3UT5 - chains A and B of the 6 polymer chains in the assembly; structure by X-ray diffraction, 2.73 A resolution.

== Chain A ==
Molecule: Tubulin alpha chain
Source organism: Ovis aries
UniProt: D0VWZ0 (D0VWZ0_SHEEP); residues 1-451 here = UniProt positions 1-451
Amino-acid sequence (451 residues; row label = number of the first residue in the row):
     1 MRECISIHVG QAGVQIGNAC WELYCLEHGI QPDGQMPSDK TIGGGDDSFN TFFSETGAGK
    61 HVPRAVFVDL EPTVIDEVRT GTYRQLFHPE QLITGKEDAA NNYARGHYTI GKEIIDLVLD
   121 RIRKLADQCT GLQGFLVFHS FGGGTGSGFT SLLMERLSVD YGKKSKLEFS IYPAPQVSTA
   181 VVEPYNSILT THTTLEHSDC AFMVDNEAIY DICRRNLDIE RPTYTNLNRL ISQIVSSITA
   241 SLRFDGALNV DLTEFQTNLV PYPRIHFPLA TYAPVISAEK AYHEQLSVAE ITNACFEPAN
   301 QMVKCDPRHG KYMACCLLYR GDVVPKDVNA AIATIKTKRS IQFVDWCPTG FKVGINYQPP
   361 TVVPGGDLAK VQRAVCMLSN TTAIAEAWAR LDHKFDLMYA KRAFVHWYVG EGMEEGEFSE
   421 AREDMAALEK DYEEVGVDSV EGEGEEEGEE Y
Disordered / not traced: 39-45, 441-451
Residues lining bound ligands:
  - GTP (guanosine-5'-triphosphate): G10, Q11, A12, Q15, I16, D69, D98, A99, A100, N101, S140, G142, G143, G144, T145, G146, I171, P173, V177, S178, T179, E183, N206, Y224, L227, N228, I231
  - colchicine (LOC; N-[(7S)-1,2,3,10-tetramethoxy-9-oxo-6,7-dihydro-5H-benzo[d]heptalen-7-yl]ethanamide): N101, S178, T179, A180, V181

== Chain B ==
Molecule: Tubulin beta chain
Source organism: Ovis aries
UniProt: D0VWY9 (D0VWY9_SHEEP); the author numbering skips numbers that UniProt does not, so the offset changes along the chain: 1-44 = UniProt 1-44; 47-360 = UniProt 45-358; 369-455 = UniProt 359-445
Amino-acid sequence (445 residues; numbered 1 to 455; 10 numbers in that range are skipped by the numbering (no residue carries them; nothing is unmodelled there); the number before each row is that of its first residue):
     1 MREIVHIQAG QCGNQIGAKF WEVISDEHGI DPTGSYHGDS DLQL
    47 ERINVYYNEA TGNKYVPRAI LVDLEPGTMD SVRSGPFGQI FRPDNFVFGQ SGAGNNWAKG
   107 HYTEGAELVD SVLDVVRKES ESCDCLQGFQ LTHSLGGGTG SGMGTLLISK IREEYPDRIM
   167 NTFSVMPSPK VSDTVVEPYN ATLSVHQLVE NTDETYSIDN EALYDICFRT LKLTTPTYGD
   227 LNHLVSATMS GVTTCLRFPG QLNADLRKLA VNMVPFPRLH FFMPGFAPLT SRGSQQYRAL
   287 TVPELTQQMF DSKNMMAACD PRHGRYLTVA TIFRGRMSMK EVDEQMLNIQ NKNSSYFVEW
   347 IPNNVKTAVC DIPP
   369 RGLKMSSTFI GNSTAIQELF KRISEQFTAM FRRKAFLHWY TGEGMDEMEF TEAESNMNDL
   429 VSEYQQYQDA TADEQGEFEE EEGEDEA
Disordered / not traced: 443-455
Residues lining bound ligands:
  - GDP (guanosine-5'-diphosphate): G10, Q11, C12, Q15, I16, D69, N101, S140, G142, G143, G144, T145, G146, S147, V171, P173, V177, S178, E183, N206, L209, Y224, L227, N228
  - colchicine (LOC; N-[(7S)-1,2,3,10-tetramethoxy-9-oxo-6,7-dihydro-5H-benzo[d]heptalen-7-yl]ethanamide): V238, C241, L242, A250, D251, K254, L255, N258, M259, T314, V315, A316, I318, N350, K352, T353, A354, I378

== Chain A / chain B interface ==
Residue-residue contacts (54; chain A residue first):
  Q11(A) - N249(B)  hydrogen bond
  E71(A) - N249(B)  hydrogen bond
  T73(A) - N249(B)
  V74(A) - N249(B)
  K96(A) - M1(B)
  K96(A) - D130(B)  salt bridge
  E97(A) - M1(B)
  E97(A) - C131(B)
  E97(A) - R164(B)  salt bridge
  E97(A) - R253(B)  salt bridge
  D98(A) - D251(B)
  D98(A) - K254(B)
  A100(A) - R253(B)
  A100(A) - K254(B)
  A100(A) - V257(B)
  N101(A) - K254(B)  hydrogen bond
  N101(A) - N258(B)  hydrogen bond
  R105(A) - R253(B)
  P175(A) - N349(B)
  T179(A) - K352(B)
  A180(A) - N258(B)
  V181(A) - N258(B)
  V181(A) - I347(B)  hydrophobic
  V181(A) - N349(B)
  V181(A) - N350(B)
  V182(A) - N258(B)
  E220(A) - K326(B)  salt bridge
  R221(A) - M325(B)
  K394(A) - P348(B)
  K394(A) - N349(B)  hydrogen bond
  L397(A) - E345(B)
  L397(A) - W346(B)
  L397(A) - P348(B)  hydrophobic
  M398(A) - W346(B)  hydrogen bond (backbone-backbone)
  M398(A) - P348(B)
  K401(A) - F262(B)
  K401(A) - W346(B)
  K401(A) - T439(B)  hydrogen bond (side chain-backbone)
  K401(A) - A440(B)
  A403(A) - P261(B)
  A403(A) - F262(B)  hydrophobic
  F404(A) - V257(B)
  F404(A) - N258(B)
  F404(A) - V260(B)
  F404(A) - P261(B)  hydrogen bond (backbone-backbone)
  F404(A) - T314(B)
  F404(A) - I347(B)  hydrophobic
  H406(A) - V260(B)
  H406(A) - P261(B)  hydrogen bond (side chain-backbone)
  H406(A) - F262(B)
  H406(A) - P263(B)
  W407(A) - A256(B)
  W407(A) - V257(B)
  W407(A) - V260(B)  hydrogen bond (side chain-backbone)
Interface residues without a listed pair, chain A (28 interface residues in all): S178, R214, R402
Interface residues without a listed pair, chain B (28 interface residues in all): M259

== In short ==
The chain A/chain B interface involves 28 residues from each chain; the contacts include 10 hydrogen bonds and
4 salt bridges. Among the polar pairs are K96(A)-D130(B), E97(A)-R164(B) and E97(A)-R253(B). Colchicine is
bound between chain A and chain B. Bound to chain A: GTP.
Chain A is Tubulin alpha chain and chain B is Tubulin beta chain, both from Ovis aries; the structure,
Tubulin-Colchicine-Ustiloxin: Stathmin-like domain complex, was determined by X-ray diffraction together with
4EB6 from the same study.
